4EEY - chains A and P of the 3 polymer chains in the assembly; structure by X-ray diffraction, 2.32 A resolution.

Chain A:
Name: DNA polymerase eta
From: Homo sapiens
Notes: EC 2.7.7.7
UniProt: Q9Y253 (POLH_HUMAN); residues 1-432 here = UniProt positions 1-432
Sequence (435 residues; row label = number of the first residue in the row; numbers below 1 keep their minus sign (Gly-2 is residue -2)):
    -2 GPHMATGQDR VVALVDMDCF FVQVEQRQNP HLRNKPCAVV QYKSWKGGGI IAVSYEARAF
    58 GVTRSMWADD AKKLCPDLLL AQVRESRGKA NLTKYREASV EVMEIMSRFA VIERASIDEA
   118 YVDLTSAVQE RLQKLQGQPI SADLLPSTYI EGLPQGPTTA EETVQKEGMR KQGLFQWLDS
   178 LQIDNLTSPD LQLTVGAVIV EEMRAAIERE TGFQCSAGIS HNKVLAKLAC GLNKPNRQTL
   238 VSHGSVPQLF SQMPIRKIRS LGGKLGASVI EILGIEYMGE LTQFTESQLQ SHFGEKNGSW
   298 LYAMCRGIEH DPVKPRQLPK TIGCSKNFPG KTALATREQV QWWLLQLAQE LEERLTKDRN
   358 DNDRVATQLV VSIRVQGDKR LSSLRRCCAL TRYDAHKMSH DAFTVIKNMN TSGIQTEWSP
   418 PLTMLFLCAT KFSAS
Not modelled in the structure: -2 to 1, 156-157, 410-412
Differences from the reference sequence: expression tag (-2 to 0); engineered mutation Met406 (Cys in Q9Y253)
Metal / ion sites: Mg2+: Asp13, Met14, Asp115 (together with 2'-deoxycytidine-5'-triphosphate)
Residues lining bound ligands: 2'-deoxycytidine-5'-triphosphate (DCP): Asp13, Met14, Asp15, Cys16, Phe17, Phe18, Ile48, Ala49, Tyr52, Arg55, Arg61, Ile114, Asp115, Lys231
Swiss-Prot annotation at these positions:
  - binding site (Mg(2+)): Asp13, Met14, Asp115, Glu116
  - binding site (Mn(2+)): Asp13, Met14, Asp115, Glu116
  - binding site (a 2'-deoxyribonucleoside 5'-triphosphate): Arg61
  - natural variant: Val37 (deletion: In XPV), Leu75 (deletion: In XPV), Arg93 (R93P: In XPV), Arg111 (R111H: In XPV), Thr122 (T122P: In XPV), Gly153 (G153D: In a breast cancer sample), Thr191 (T191P: In XPV), Gly263 (G263V: In XPV), Val266 (V266D: In XPV), Gly295 (G295R: In XPV), Arg361 (R361S: In XPV)
  - mutagenesis: Tyr52 (Y52A/F: Reduces DNA polymerase activity; Y52E: Reduces DNA polymerase activity. Increases fidelity of replication and reduces translesion bypass), Arg61 (R61A: Reduces enzymatic activity by two-thirds), Ser62 (S62G: Increased DNA polymerase activity and translesion bypass compared to wild-type), Ala68 (A68S/V: Severe reduction in thymine dimer translesion bypass), Asn324 to Pro326 (Reduces binding to chromatin and to monoubiquitinated PCNA. Abolishes binding to monoubiquitinated PCNA; when associated with 705-E--H-713 Del)
Reported in the primary citation:
  - catalytic residues: Asp13, Asp115, Glu116
  - binding site for the 13-nt DNA strand: Gln38, Ser62
  - mutagenesis - Q38A (2-3 fold), Q38A/R61A (10-fold), R61A: decreased catalytic activity on 2'-deoxycytidine-5'-triphosphate
  - binding site for 2'-deoxycytidine-5'-triphosphate: Asp13, Tyr52, Arg55, Arg61, Lys231
  - conformationally variable residues (side-chain flip): Arg61

Chain P:
Molecule: 9-nt DNA strand
Sequence (9 nucleotides; numbered 1 to 9; the number before each row is that of its first residue):
     1 TGGAGGAGA

Interface between chain A and chain P:
Pairs across the interface (23):
  Ser113(A) - DA9(P)  sugar contact
  Glu116(A) - DA9(P)  sugar contact
  Lys224(A) - DA9(P)  salt bridge to the phosphate
  Ile255(A) - DG8(P)  phosphate contact
  Arg256(A) - DG8(P)  phosphate contact
  Ser257(A) - DA7(P)  phosphate contact
  Ser257(A) - DG8(P)  hydrogen bond to the phosphate
  Leu258(A) - DG8(P)  hydrogen bond to the phosphate
  Gly259(A) - DG8(P)  hydrogen bond to the phosphate
  Gly260(A) - DA7(P)  phosphate contact
  Gly260(A) - DG8(P)  phosphate contact
  Lys261(A) - DG6(P)  salt bridge to the phosphate
  Lys261(A) - DA7(P)  hydrogen bond to the phosphate
  Leu262(A) - DA7(P)  hydrogen bond to the phosphate
  Gln365(A) - DG2(P)  phosphate contact
  Arg377(A) - DG5(P)  salt bridge to the phosphate
  Leu381(A) - DA4(P)  phosphate contact
  Arg382(A) - DG3(P)  sugar contact
  Arg382(A) - DA4(P)  salt bridge to the phosphate
  Arg383(A) - DG3(P)  salt bridge to the phosphate
  Cys384(A) - DG2(P)  phosphate contact
  Cys384(A) - DG3(P)  hydrogen bond to the phosphate
  Lys428(A) - DG2(P)  salt bridge to the phosphate
Other interface residues (no listed pair), chain A (21 interface residues in all): Asp115, Ser379, Ser380

Summary:
Chain A and chain P form an interface of 21 and 8 residues respectively; the contacts include 6 hydrogen bonds
and 6 salt bridges. Polar contacts include Ser257(A)-DG8(P), Leu258(A)-DG8(P) and Gly259(A)-DG8(P). Ligands of
chain A: 2'-deoxycytidine-5'-triphosphate. From the paper: catalytic residues Asp13(A), Asp115(A) and
Glu116(A); Q38A, Q38A/R61A and R61A of chain A reduce catalytic activity on 2'-deoxycytidine-5'-triphosphate.
Here chain A is DNA polymerase eta (Homo sapiens) and chain P is a 9-nt DNA strand. Entry 4EEY (Crystal
structure of human DNA polymerase eta in ternary complex with a cisplatin DNA adduct) was determined by X-ray
diffraction.
